Entry 3FHQ (X-ray diffraction, 2.45 A resolution); this record covers chains A and B.

Chain A (and B):
Molecule: Endo-beta-N-acetylglucosaminidase
Source organism: Arthrobacter protophormiae
Notes: EC 3.2.1.96; chain B of this document is another copy of the same molecule, construct and numbering; everything in this record applies to it too
UniProtKB: Q9ZB22 (Q9ZB22_9MICC); residues 1-621 here correspond to UniProt positions 25-645 (UniProt number = residue number + 24)
Amino-acid sequence (621 residues; each row starts with the number of its first residue):
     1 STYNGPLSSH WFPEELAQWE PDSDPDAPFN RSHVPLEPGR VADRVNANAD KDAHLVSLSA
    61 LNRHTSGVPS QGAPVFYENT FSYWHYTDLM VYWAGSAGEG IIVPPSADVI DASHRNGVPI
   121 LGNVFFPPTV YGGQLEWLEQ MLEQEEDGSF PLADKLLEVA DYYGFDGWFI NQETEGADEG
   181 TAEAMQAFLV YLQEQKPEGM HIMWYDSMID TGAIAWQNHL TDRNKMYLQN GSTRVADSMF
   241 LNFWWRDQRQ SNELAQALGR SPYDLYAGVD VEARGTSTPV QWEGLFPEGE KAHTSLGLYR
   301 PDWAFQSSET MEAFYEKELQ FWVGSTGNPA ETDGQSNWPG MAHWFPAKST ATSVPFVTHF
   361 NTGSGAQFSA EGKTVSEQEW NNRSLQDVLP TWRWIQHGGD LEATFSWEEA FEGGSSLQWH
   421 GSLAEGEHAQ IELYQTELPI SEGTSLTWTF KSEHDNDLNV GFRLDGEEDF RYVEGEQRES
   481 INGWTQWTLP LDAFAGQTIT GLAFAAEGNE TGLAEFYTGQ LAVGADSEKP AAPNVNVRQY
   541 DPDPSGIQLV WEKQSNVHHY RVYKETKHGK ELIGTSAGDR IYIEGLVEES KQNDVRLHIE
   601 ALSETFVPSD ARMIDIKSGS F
Disordered / not traced: 1, 466-468, 525-528, 589-594, 616-621 (chain B: 1, 467-468, 525-527, 553-555, 588-594, 616-621)
Construct notes: engineered mutation D43 (Asn67 in Q9ZB22), D455 (Gly479 in Q9ZB22), T518 (Ile542 in Q9ZB22), I583 (Leu607 in Q9ZB22)
Residues lining bound ligands: beta-D-mannopyranose / alpha-D-mannopyranose / NGT: L58, W93, G95, S96, A97, F125, Y131, F169, N171, E173, Y205, F240, N242, F243, D270, E272, A273, Y299, R300
What the authors report for this chain:
  - catalytic residues: N171, E173
  - binding site for the ligand NGT: W93, F125, F169, N171, Y205, F240, F243, Y299
  - catalytic residues: Y205 (proposed by the authors, not directly observed)
  - conformationally variable residues (side-chain flip): W244
  - mutagenesis - N171A: abolished catalytic activity (hydrolysis)
  - mutagenesis - Y205F: decreased catalytic activity (hydrolysis)
  - mutagenesis - Y205F: unchanged catalytic activity on transglycosylation
  - mutagenesis - Y299F (3-fold): increased catalytic activity on transglycosylation
  - mutagenesis - Y299F: unchanged catalytic activity (hydrolysis)

Interface between chain A and chain B:
Pairs across the interface (19; chain A residue first):
  K51(A) - G496(B)
  D52(A) - G496(B)
  S232(A) - E528(B)
  Q256(A) - E442(B)  hydrogen bond
  G259(A) - E442(B)
  G259(A) - G443(B)
  R260(A) - E442(B)
  P262(A) - E442(B)
  K291(A) - A495(B)
  E442(A) - Q256(B)  hydrogen bond
  E442(A) - P262(B)
  A495(A) - K291(B)  hydrogen bond (backbone-side chain)
  G496(A) - K51(B)  hydrogen bond (backbone-side chain)
  G496(A) - K291(B)
  A531(A) - E194(B)
  E552(A) - Q195(B)
  S555(A) - K196(B)  hydrogen bond (side chain-backbone)
  S555(A) - E198(B)
  N556(A) - E194(B)
Interface residues without a listed pair, chain A (22 interface residues in all): D147, E194, Q195, S261, K529, N534, Q554
Interface residues without a listed pair, chain B (21 interface residues in all): D52, D147, P197, S232, A531, N534, E552, N556

Summary:
22 residues of chain A and 21 residues of chain B are in contact; the contacts include 5 hydrogen bonds. Among
the polar pairs are Q256(A)-E442(B), A495(A)-K291(B) and G496(A)-K51(B). The paper reports catalytic residues
N171(A), E173(A) and Y205(A); N171A of chain A abolishes catalytic activity (hydrolysis); 3 substitutions were
tested in all.
Both chains are Endo-beta-N-acetylglucosaminidase (Arthrobacter protophormiae). Entry 3FHQ (Structure of
endo-beta-N-acetylglucosaminidase A) was determined by X-ray diffraction.
